Entry 3O2M (X-ray diffraction, 2.70 A resolution); this record covers chains A and F.

== Chain A ==
Molecule: Mitogen-activated protein kinase 8
From: Homo sapiens
Notes: EC 2.7.11.24
UniProt: P45983 (MK08_HUMAN); residue numbers follow UniProt; this construct covers 1-364
Chain sequence (370 residues; each row starts with the number of its first residue):
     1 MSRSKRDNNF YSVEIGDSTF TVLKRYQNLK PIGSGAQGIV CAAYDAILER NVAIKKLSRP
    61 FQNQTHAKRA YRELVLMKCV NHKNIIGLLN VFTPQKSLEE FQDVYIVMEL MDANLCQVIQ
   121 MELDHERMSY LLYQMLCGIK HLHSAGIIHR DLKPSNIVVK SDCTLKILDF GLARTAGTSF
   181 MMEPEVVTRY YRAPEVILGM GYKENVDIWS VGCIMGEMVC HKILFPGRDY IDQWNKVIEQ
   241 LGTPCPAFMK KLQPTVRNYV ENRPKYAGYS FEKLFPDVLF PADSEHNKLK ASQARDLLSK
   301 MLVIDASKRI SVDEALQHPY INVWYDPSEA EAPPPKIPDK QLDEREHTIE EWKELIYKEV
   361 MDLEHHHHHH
Not modelled in the structure: 1-6, 365-370
Differences from the reference sequence: engineered mutation Glu183 (Thr in P45983), Glu185 (Tyr in P45983); variant Ile208 (Leu in P45983); expression tag (365-370)
Swiss-Prot annotation at these positions:
  - active site: Asp151 (Proton acceptor)
  - binding site (ATP): Ile32 to Val40, Lys55
  - modified residue: Cys116 (S-nitrosocysteine)
  - natural variant: Gly171 (G171S: In a renal clear cell carcinoma sample), Gly177 (G177R: In a glioblastoma multiforme sample)
  - mutagenesis: Lys55 (K55D: Abolished protein kinase activity)

== Chain F ==
Molecule: C-Jun-amino-terminal kinase-interacting protein 1, JIP1, 10MER PEPTIDE
UniProt: Q9WVI9 (JIP1_MOUSE); residues 554-563 here correspond to UniProt positions 154-163 (UniProt number = residue number - 400)
Chain sequence (10 residues; row label = number of the first residue in the row):
   554 PKRPTTLNLF

== Chain A / chain F interface ==
Contacting residue pairs (23):
  Asp112(A) - Leu562(F)
  Gln117(A) - Leu562(F)  hydrogen bond (side chain-backbone)
  Met121(A) - Leu560(F)  hydrophobic
  Met121(A) - Asn561(F)
  Glu126(A) - Pro557(F)
  Arg127(A) - Thr559(F)  hydrogen bond (side chain-backbone)
  Arg127(A) - Leu560(F)
  Tyr130(A) - Arg556(F)  hydrogen bond
  Tyr130(A) - Pro557(F)
  Val159(A) - Leu562(F)  hydrophobic
  Lys160(A) - Leu562(F)
  Ser161(A) - Thr559(F)
  Ser161(A) - Leu560(F)  hydrogen bond (backbone-backbone)
  Ser161(A) - Leu562(F)
  Ser161(A) - Phe563(F)
  Asp162(A) - Pro557(F)
  Asp162(A) - Thr558(F)
  Cys163(A) - Pro557(F)
  Trp324(A) - Pro554(F)
  Trp324(A) - Lys555(F)
  Trp324(A) - Arg556(F)  hydrogen bond (backbone-side chain)
  Asp326(A) - Arg556(F)
  Glu329(A) - Arg556(F)  salt bridge
Interface residues without a listed pair, chain A (18 interface residues in all): Ala113, Val118, Leu123, Tyr133

== Overview ==
The interface between chain A and chain F involves 18 residues on one side and 10 on the other, with 5
hydrogen bonds and 1 salt bridge. Polar contacts include Glu329(A)-Arg556(F), Gln117(A)-Leu562(F) and
Arg127(A)-Thr559(F).
Here chain A is Mitogen-activated protein kinase 8 (Homo sapiens) and chain F is C-Jun-amino-terminal
kinase-interacting protein 1, JIP1, 10MER PEPTIDE. Entry 3O2M (Crystal Structure of JNK1-alpha1 isoform
complex with a biaryl tetrazol (A-82118)) was determined by X-ray diffraction (same publication as 3NEW).
